PDB entry 6A6W | X-ray diffraction, 2.60 A resolution | chains A and B

[Chain A]
Molecule: Bouquet formation protein 4
Source organism: Schizosaccharomyces pombe (strain 972 / ATCC 24843)
Reference sequence: O60158 (BQT4_SCHPO); residue numbers follow UniProt; this construct covers 2-140
Chain sequence (140 residues; numbered 1 to 140; the number before each row is that of its first residue):
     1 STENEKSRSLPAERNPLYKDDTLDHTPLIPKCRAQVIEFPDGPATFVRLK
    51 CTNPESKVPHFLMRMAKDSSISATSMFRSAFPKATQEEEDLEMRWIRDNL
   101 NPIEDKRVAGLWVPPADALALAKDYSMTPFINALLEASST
Not modelled in the structure: 1-5
Construct notes: expression tag (1)
UniProt features mapped onto this chain:
  - DNA-binding region: Ala73 to Arg94 (H-T-H motif)

[Chain B]
Molecule: Spindle pole body-associated protein sad1
Source organism: Schizosaccharomyces pombe (strain 972 / ATCC 24843)
Reference sequence: Q09825 (SAD1_SCHPO); residues 88-101 here = UniProt positions 88-101
Chain sequence (17 residues; each row starts with the number of its first residue):
    85 GPLSDNEEFENVVKNGH
Construct notes: expression tag (85-87)
Reported in the primary citation:
  - post-translational modification sites: Ser88 (citing earlier work)

[Interface between chain A and chain B]
Contacting residue pairs - 24 pairs, chain A then chain B:
  Gln35(A) with Asn90(B); Phe93(B)
  Ile37(A) with Phe93(B), hydrophobic; Glu94(B); Val97(B), hydrophobic
  Glu38(A) with Lys98(B), hydrogen bond (backbone-side chain)
  Phe39(A) with Lys98(B)
  Phe46(A) with Phe93(B), hydrophobic; Val97(B), hydrophobic
  Arg48(A) with Pro86(B), hydrogen bond (side chain-backbone); Asn90(B), hydrogen bond; Phe93(B)
  Lys50(A) with Asp89(B), salt bridge
  Phe61(A) with Asp89(B); Glu92(B); Phe93(B), hydrophobic
  Met63(A) with Phe93(B), hydrophobic; Val96(B), hydrophobic
  Arg78(A) with Gly100(B), hydrogen bond (side chain-backbone)
  Val108(A) with Val97(B)
  Ala109(A) with Val97(B), hydrogen bond (backbone-backbone); Lys98(B); Asn99(B); Gly100(B)
Other interface residues (no listed pair), chain A (15 interface residues in all): Arg33, Ser75, Arg107
Interface features reported in the paper:
  - hot spots on chain A (mutagenesis) - F46A, R48E: abolished binding to Spindle pole body-associated protein sad1 (chain B)

[In short]
The interface between chain A and chain B involves 15 residues on one side and 11 on the other, with 5
hydrogen bonds and 1 salt bridge. Polar contacts include Lys50(A)-Asp89(B), Glu38(A)-Lys98(B) and
Arg48(A)-Pro86(B). The paper reports that F46A and R48E of chain A abolish binding to Spindle pole
body-associated protein sad1 (chain B); a modification site at Ser88(B).
Here chain A is Bouquet formation protein 4 and chain B is Spindle pole body-associated protein sad1, both
from Schizosaccharomyces pombe (strain 972 / ATCC 24843). Entry 6A6W (Crystal structure of fission yeast inner
membrane protein Bqt4 in complex with Sad1) was determined by X-ray diffraction, deposited together with 5YC2
and 5YCA.
